4JR4 - chain A; structure by X-ray diffraction, 2.50 A resolution.

[Chain A]
Name: Possible conserved membrane or secreted protein
From: Mycobacterium tuberculosis
UniProt: O33272 (O33272_MYCTU); numbering as in UniProt (aligned over 53-255)
Sequence (224 residues; numbered 32 to 255; the number before each row is that of its first residue):
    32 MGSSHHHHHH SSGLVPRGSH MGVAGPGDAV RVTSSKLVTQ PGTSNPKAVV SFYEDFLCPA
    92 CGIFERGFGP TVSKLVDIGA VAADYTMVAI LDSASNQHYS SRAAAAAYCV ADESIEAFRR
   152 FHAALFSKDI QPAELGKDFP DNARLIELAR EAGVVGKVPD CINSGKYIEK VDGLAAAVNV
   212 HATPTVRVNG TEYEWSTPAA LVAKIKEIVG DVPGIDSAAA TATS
Disordered / not traced: 32-58
Sequence notes: expression tag (32-52)
Cystine bridges: Cys89-Cys92, Cys140-Cys192

[In short]
Chain A is Possible conserved membrane or secreted protein (Mycobacterium tuberculosis); the structure,
Crystal structure of Mtb DsbA (Oxidized), was determined by X-ray diffraction together with 4JR6 from the same
study.
